Entry 6NCM (X-ray diffraction, 2.70 A resolution); this record covers chains D and B of the 4 polymer chains in the assembly.

== Chain D ==
Molecule: 16-nt DNA strand
Sequence (16 nucleotides; each row starts with the number of its first residue):
     1 TCATGCTAAG ACGCTA

== Chain B ==
Name: Forkhead box protein N3
From: Homo sapiens
UniProt: O00409 (FOXN3_HUMAN); numbering as in UniProt (aligned over 112-210)
Sequence (100 residues; numbered 111 to 210; the number before each row is that of its first residue):
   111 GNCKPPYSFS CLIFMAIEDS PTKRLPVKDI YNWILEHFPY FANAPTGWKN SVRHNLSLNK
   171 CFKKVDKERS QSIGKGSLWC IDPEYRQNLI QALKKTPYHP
Unresolved in the structure: 111, 177-185, 208-210
Differences from the reference sequence: expression tag (111)
Bound ions: Mg2+: Leu-166, Ser-167, Asn-169, Phe-172
From the paper describing this entry:
  - binding site for the 16-nt DNA strand: Arg-163, His-164
  - binding site for the 16-nt DNA strand (chain D): Asn-160, His-164, His-209
  - specificity-determining residues: Leu-199 to Lys-204

== Interface between chain D and chain B ==
Pairs across the interface (12; chain D residue first):
  DC12(D) / Lys-170(B)  salt bridge to the phosphate
  DG13(D) / Ser-118(B)  phosphate contact
  DG13(D) / Ser-120(B)  hydrogen bond to the phosphate
  DG13(D) / Asn-169(B)  phosphate contact
  DC14(D) / Ser-118(B)  phosphate contact
  DC14(D) / Phe-119(B)  hydrogen bond to the phosphate
  DC14(D) / Ser-161(B)  sugar contact
  DC14(D) / His-164(B)  base contact
  DC14(D) / Asn-165(B)  hydrogen bond to the phosphate
  DT15(D) / Ser-161(B)  hydrogen bond to the phosphate
  DT15(D) / His-164(B)  hydrogen bond to the base
  DA16(D) / His-164(B)  base contact

== Summary ==
5 residues of chain D and 8 residues of chain B are in contact, with 5 hydrogen bonds and 1 salt bridge. Polar
contacts include DT15(D)/His-164(B), DG13(D)/Ser-120(B) and DC14(D)/Phe-119(B). The paper reports a binding
site for the 16-nt DNA strand (chain D) at Asn-160(B), His-164(B) and His-209(B); a binding site for the 16-nt
DNA strand at Arg-163(B) and His-164(B).
Chain D is a 16-nt DNA strand and chain B is Forkhead box protein N3 (Homo sapiens); the structure, Crystal
structure of the human FOXN3 DNA binding domain in complex with a forkhead-like (FHL) DNA ..., was determined
by X-ray diffraction together with 6NCE from the same study.
